Entry 7O2Z (X-ray diffraction, 2.55 A resolution); this record covers chains L and H of the 3 polymer chains in the assembly.

[Chain L]
Name: anti-PAS Fab 2.2 chimeric light chain
Source organism: Mus musculus
Notes: antibody fragment or engineered binder
Amino-acid sequence (219 residues; each row starts with the number of its first residue):
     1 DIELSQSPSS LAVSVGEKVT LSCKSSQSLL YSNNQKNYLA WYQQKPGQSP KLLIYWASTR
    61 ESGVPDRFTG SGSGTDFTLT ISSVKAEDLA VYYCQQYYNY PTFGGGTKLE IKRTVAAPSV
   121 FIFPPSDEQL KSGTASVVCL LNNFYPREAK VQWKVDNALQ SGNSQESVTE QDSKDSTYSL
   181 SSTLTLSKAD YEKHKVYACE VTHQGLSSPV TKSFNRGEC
Disulfide bonds: C23-C94, C139-C199

[Chain H]
Name: anti-PAS Fab 2.2 chimeric heavy chain
Source organism: Mus musculus
Notes: antibody fragment or engineered binder
Amino-acid sequence (230 residues; each row starts with the number of its first residue):
     1 EVKLQESGPG ILQPSQTLSL TCSFSGFSLN TYGMGVGWIR QPSGKGLEWL ANIWWTDDKY
    61 YNSVLKSRLT ISKDTFNNQV FLKISSVDTA DTATYYCAQL AYHDNPWFAY WGQGTLVTVS
   121 SASTKGPSVF PLAPSSKSTS GGTAALGCLV KDYFPEPVTV SWNSGALTSG VHTFPAVLQS
   181 SGLYSLSSVV TVPSSSLGTQ TYICNVNHKP SNTKVDKKVE PKSCHHHHHH
Not modelled in the structure: 137-141, 225-230
Disulfide bonds: C22-C97, C148-C204

[Interface between chain L and chain H]
Contacting residue pairs (72):
  Y42(L) with W107(H); F108(H), hydrogen bond (side chain-backbone); W111(H)
  Q44(L) with Q41(H), hydrogen bond; Y96(H), hydrogen bond
  S49(L) with Y96(H); W111(H); G112(H), hydrogen bond (side chain-backbone); Q113(H), hydrogen bond (side chain-backbone)
  P50(L) with L47(H), hydrophobic; Y96(H); W111(H)
  L52(L) with W107(H); A109(H)
  Y55(L) with W107(H), hydrophobic
  W56(L) with N105(H); W107(H)
  Y93(L) with Q41(H), hydrogen bond; K45(H); G46(H); L47(H), hydrophobic
  Q95(L) with P106(H); W107(H); F108(H)
  Y97(L) with P106(H); W107(H)
  Y100(L) with W49(H), hydrophobic; Y60(H); Y61(H)
  P101(L) with W49(H)
  F103(L) with I39(H), hydrophobic; L47(H); F108(H), hydrophobic
  F121(L) with T143(H); A144(H); A145(H), hydrophobic
  F123(L) with L132(H), hydrophobic; A133(H); A145(H)
  P124(L) with K222(H)
  S126(L) with F130(H); P131(H)
  E128(L) with V129(H); F130(H); P131(H); K217(H), salt bridge
  Q129(L) with F130(H); K151(H)
  S132(L) with F130(H)
  S136(L) with L149(H); K151(H)
  V138(L) with L132(H), hydrophobic
  L140(L) with F174(H), hydrophobic; V189(H), hydrophobic
  N142(L) with H172(H); T191(H)
  N143(L) with H172(H), hydrogen bond
  Q165(L) with V177(H); L178(H), hydrogen bond (side chain-backbone); Q179(H)
  E166(L) with V177(H)
  S167(L) with F174(H); P175(H), hydrogen bond (side chain-backbone); V177(H)
  V168(L) with P175(H)
  T169(L) with F174(H)
  D172(L) with H172(H)
  S179(L) with H172(H), hydrogen bond; F174(H)
  L180(L) with F174(H)
  S181(L) with F174(H)
  C219(L) with C224(H), disulfide
Interface residues without a listed pair, chain L (38 interface residues in all): A40, Q48, T134
Interface residues without a listed pair, chain H (43 interface residues in all): E48, N52, P134, L146, S187
Disulfides between the chains: C219(L)-C224(H)

[Summary]
Chain L and chain H form an interface of 38 and 43 residues respectively; the contacts include 1 disulfide
bond, 10 hydrogen bonds and 1 salt bridge. Polar contacts include E128(L)-K217(H), Y42(L)-F108(H) and
Q44(L)-Q41(H).
Here chain L is anti-PAS Fab 2.2 chimeric light chain and chain H is anti-PAS Fab 2.2 chimeric heavy chain,
both from Mus musculus. Entry 7O2Z (Crystal structure of the anti-PAS Fab 2.2 in complex with its epitope
peptide) was determined by X-ray diffraction (same publication as 7O30 and 7O33).
